Entry 4QU5 (X-ray diffraction, 1.91 A resolution); this record covers chains A and B.

Chain A:
Molecule: Caspase-3
From: Homo sapiens
Notes: EC 3.4.22.56
Reference sequence: P42574 (CASP3_HUMAN); numbering as in UniProt (aligned over 1-277)
Amino-acid sequence (278 residues; numbered 1 to 278; the number before each row is that of its first residue):
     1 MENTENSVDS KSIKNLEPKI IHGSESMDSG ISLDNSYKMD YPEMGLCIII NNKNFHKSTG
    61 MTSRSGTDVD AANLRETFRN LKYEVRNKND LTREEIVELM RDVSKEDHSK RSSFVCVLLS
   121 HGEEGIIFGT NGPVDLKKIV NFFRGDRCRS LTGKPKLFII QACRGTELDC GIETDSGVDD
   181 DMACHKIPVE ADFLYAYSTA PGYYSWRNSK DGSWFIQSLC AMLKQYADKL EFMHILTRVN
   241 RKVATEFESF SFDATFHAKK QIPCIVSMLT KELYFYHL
Not modelled in the structure: 1-28, 175-184
Differences from the reference sequence: engineered mutation V140 (Thr in P42574); expression tag (278)
Swiss-Prot annotation at these positions:
  - active site: H121, C163
  - modified residue: M1 (N-acetylmethionine), K11 (N6-acetyllysine), S26 (Phosphoserine), C163 (S-nitrosocysteine), R207 (Microbial infection: ADP-riboxanated arginine)
What the authors report for this chain:
  - mutagenesis - F55Y (25-fold), T140V (25-fold): decreased catalytic activity
  - contacts within the chain: K137-E190 (salt bridge)
  - conformationally variable residues (side-chain flip): M61
  - mutagenesis - Y195A: unchanged catalytic activity
  - catalytic residues: H121 (citing earlier work)
  - mutagenesis - V266H: abolished catalytic activity (citing earlier work)

Chain B:
Molecule: Ace-asp-glu-val-asp-chloromethylketone inhibitor
Amino-acid sequence (6 residues; row label = number of the first residue in the row):
     1 XDEVDX
Modified residues: ACE (acetyl group) at position 1; 0QE (chloromethane) at position 6

Interface between chain A and chain B:
Contacting residue pairs (26; chain A residue first):
  R64(A) with D5(B), salt bridge
  S120(A) with D5(B)
  H121(A) with D5(B); 0QE_6(B)
  G122(A) with D5(B), hydrogen bond (backbone-backbone)
  Q161(A) with D5(B), hydrogen bond
  C163(A) with D5(B), hydrogen bond (side chain-backbone); 0QE_6(B)
  Y204(A) with V4(B), hydrophobic
  S205(A) with V4(B); D5(B), hydrogen bond (backbone-backbone)
  W206(A) with D2(B); E3(B); V4(B), hydrophobic
  R207(A) with ACE_1(B); D2(B); E3(B), salt bridge; V4(B), hydrogen bond (side chain-backbone); D5(B), salt bridge
  N208(A) with ACE_1(B); D2(B), hydrogen bond
  S209(A) with ACE_1(B)
  W214(A) with D2(B)
  E248(A) with D2(B)
  S249(A) with D2(B)
  F250(A) with D2(B), hydrogen bond (backbone-side chain)
Interface residues without a listed pair, chain A (19 interface residues in all): S63, A162, F256

Summary:
19 residues of chain A face 6 of chain B across their interface, with 7 hydrogen bonds and 3 salt bridges.
Among the polar pairs are R64(A)-D5(B), R207(A)-E3(B) and R207(A)-D5(B). The paper reports the catalytic
residue H121(A); F55Y and T140V of chain A reduce catalytic activity; 4 substitutions were tested in all.
Here chain A is Caspase-3 (Homo sapiens) and chain B is Ace-asp-glu-val-asp-chloromethylketone inhibitor.
Entry 4QU5 (Caspase-3 T140V) was determined by X-ray diffraction, deposited together with 4QTX, 4QTY, 4QU0,
4QU8, 4QU9, 4QUA and 8 further entries.
